PDB entry 8SFQ | electron microscopy, 3.50 A resolution | chains A and B of the 4 polymer chains in the assembly

Chain A:
Name: CRISPR-associated endonuclease Cas12a
Organism: Acidaminococcus sp. BV3L6
Notes: EC 3.1.21.1, 4.6.1.22
Reference sequence: U2UMQ6 (CS12A_ACISB); residues 1-1307 here = UniProt positions 1-1307
Sequence (1311 residues; each row starts with the number of its first residue; numbers below 1 keep their minus sign (Gly-3 is residue -3)):
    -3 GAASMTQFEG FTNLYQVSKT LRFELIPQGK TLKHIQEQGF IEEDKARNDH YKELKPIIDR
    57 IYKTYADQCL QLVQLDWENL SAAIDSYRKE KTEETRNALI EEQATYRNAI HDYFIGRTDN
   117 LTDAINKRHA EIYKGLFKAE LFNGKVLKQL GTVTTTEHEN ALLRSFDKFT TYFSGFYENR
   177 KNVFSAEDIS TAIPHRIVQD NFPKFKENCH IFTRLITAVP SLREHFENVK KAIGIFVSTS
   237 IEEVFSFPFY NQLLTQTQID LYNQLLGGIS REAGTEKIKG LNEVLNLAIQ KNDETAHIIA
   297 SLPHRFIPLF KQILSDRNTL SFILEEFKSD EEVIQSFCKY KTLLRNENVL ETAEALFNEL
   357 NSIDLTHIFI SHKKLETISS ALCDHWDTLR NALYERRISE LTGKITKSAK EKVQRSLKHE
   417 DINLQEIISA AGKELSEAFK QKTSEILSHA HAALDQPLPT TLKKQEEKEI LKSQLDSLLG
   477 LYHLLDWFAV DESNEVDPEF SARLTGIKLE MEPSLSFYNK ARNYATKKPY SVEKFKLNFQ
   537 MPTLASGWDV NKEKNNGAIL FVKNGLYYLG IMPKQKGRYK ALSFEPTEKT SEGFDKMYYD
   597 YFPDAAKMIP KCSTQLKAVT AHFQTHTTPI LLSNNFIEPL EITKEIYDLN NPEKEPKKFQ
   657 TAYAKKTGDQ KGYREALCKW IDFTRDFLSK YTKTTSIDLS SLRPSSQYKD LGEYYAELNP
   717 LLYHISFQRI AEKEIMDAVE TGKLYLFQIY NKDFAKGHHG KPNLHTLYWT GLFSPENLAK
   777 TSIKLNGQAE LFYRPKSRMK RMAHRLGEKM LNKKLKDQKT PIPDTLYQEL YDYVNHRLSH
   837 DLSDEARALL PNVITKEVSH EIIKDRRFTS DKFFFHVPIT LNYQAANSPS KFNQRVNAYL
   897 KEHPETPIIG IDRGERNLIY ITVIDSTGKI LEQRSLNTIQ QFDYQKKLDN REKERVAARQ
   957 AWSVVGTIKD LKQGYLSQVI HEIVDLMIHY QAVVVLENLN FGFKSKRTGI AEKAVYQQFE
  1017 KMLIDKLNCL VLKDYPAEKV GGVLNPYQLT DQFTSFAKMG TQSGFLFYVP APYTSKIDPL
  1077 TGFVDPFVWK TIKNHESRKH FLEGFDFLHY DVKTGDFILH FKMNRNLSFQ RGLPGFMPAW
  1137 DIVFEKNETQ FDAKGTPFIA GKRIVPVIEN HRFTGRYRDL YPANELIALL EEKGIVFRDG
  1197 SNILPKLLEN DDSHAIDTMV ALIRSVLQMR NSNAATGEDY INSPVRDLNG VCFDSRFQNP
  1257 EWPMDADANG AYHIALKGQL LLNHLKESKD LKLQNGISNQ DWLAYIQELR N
Disordered / not traced: -3 to 0, 398-402, 794-855
Differences from the reference sequence: expression tag (-3 to 0)
UniProt features mapped onto this chain:
  - DNA-binding region: Pro599 to Lys607 (PAM-binding on target DNA), Lys780 to Gly783 (Target DNA), Arg951 to Lys968 (Target DNA), Ser1051 to Ala1053 (Target DNA)
  - region: Met1 to Gly35 (WED-I (OBD-I)), Gln941 to Ala957 (Bridge helix)
  - active site: His800 (For pre-crRNA processing), Lys809 (For pre-crRNA processing), Lys860 (For pre-crRNA processing), Asp908 (For DNase activity of RuvC domain), Glu993 (For DNase activity of RuvC domain), Arg1226 (For DNase activity of nuclease domain), Asp1263 (For DNase activity of RuvC domain)
  - binding site (crRNA): Tyr47 to Lys51, Asn175, Arg176, Lys307 to Leu310, Lys752 to His761, Met806 to Asn808
  - site: Arg18 (Binds crRNA), Thr167 (Binds PAM on target DNA), Arg192 (Binds crRNA), Trp382 (Binds crRNA-target DNA heteroduplex), Lys548 (Binds PAM on target DNA), Lys607 (Binds sequence-specific recognition of both target and non-target strand bases in PAM), His872 (Binds crRNA), Gln1014 (Binds target DNA)
  - mutagenesis: Thr167 (T167A: Wild-type to slightly improved guided indel formation), Arg176 (R176A: Decreased guided indel formation), Arg192 (R192A: Decreased guided indel formation), Trp382 (W382A: Nearly complete loss of guided indel formation), Lys548 (K548A: Decreased guided indel formation), Met604 (M604A: Decreased guided indel formation), Lys607 (K607A: Nearly complete loss of guided indel formation, probable loss of PAM recognition), Lys780 (K780A: Nearly complete loss of guided indel formation), Gly783 (G783P: Complete loss of guided indel formation), Asp908 (D908A: No longer provides resistance to plasmids or phage in E.coli; D908P: Complete loss of guided indel formation; neither DNA strand is cleaved in vitro), Arg951 (R951A: Nearly complete loss of guided indel formation), Arg955 (R955A: Partial loss of guided indel formation), 6 further mutagenesis entries in UniProt
What the authors report for this chain:
  - mutagenesis - F999A, R1003A: unchanged catalytic activity on 20-bp target
  - mutagenesis - F999A, R1003A (14-fold): decreased catalytic activity on 16-bp target
  - mutagenesis - R1003A: unchanged catalytic activity (TS cleavage of the 20-bp target)
  - mutagenesis - R1003A (7-fold): decreased catalytic activity (TS cleavage of the 16-bp target)

Chain B:
Molecule: 48-nt RNA strand
Sequence (48 nucleotides; each row starts with the number of its first residue; numbers below 1 keep their minus sign (U-4 is residue -4)):
    -4 UUUUUAAUUU CUACUCUUGU AGAUGUGAUA AGUGGAAUGC CAUGUGGA
Disordered / not traced: -4 to 0, 40-43

Interface between chain A and chain B:
Pairs across the interface (115; chain A residue first):
  Ser14(A) - G20(B)  base contact
  Lys15(A) - G20(B)  salt bridge to the phosphate
  Thr16(A) - G20(B)  hydrogen bond to the base
  Thr16(A) - U21(B)  sugar contact
  Arg18(A) - U4(B)  hydrogen bond to the base
  Arg18(A) - U5(B)  sugar contact
  Arg18(A) - U19(B)  hydrogen bond to the sugar
  Arg18(A) - U21(B)  salt bridge to the phosphate
  Phe19(A) - U4(B)  sugar contact
  Glu20(A) - U4(B)  sugar contact
  Tyr47(A) - A23(B)  phosphate contact
  Lys51(A) - U24(B)  phosphate contact
  Lys51(A) - A25(B)  salt bridge to the phosphate
  Asn175(A) - A23(B)  hydrogen bond to the sugar
  Asn175(A) - U24(B)  sugar contact
  Arg176(A) - U24(B)  hydrogen bond to the sugar
  Arg176(A) - A25(B)  salt bridge to the phosphate
  Thr187(A) - A25(B)  hydrogen bond to the sugar
  Arg192(A) - A26(B)  hydrogen bond to the sugar
  Gly270(A) - G34(B)  sugar contact
  Thr271(A) - C35(B)  sugar contact
  Glu272(A) - C35(B)  sugar contact
  Lys273(A) - G34(B)  base contact
  Lys273(A) - C35(B)  hydrogen bond to the sugar
  Glu279(A) - C35(B)  base contact
  Leu283(A) - C36(B)  sugar contact
  Gln286(A) - A37(B)  hydrogen bond to the sugar
  Gln286(A) - U38(B)  sugar contact
  Phe306(A) - G27(B)  phosphate contact
  Lys307(A) - A26(B)  salt bridge to the phosphate
  Lys307(A) - G27(B)  hydrogen bond to the phosphate
  Gln308(A) - A26(B)  phosphate contact
  Ile309(A) - A25(B)  phosphate contact
  Ile309(A) - A26(B)  phosphate contact
  Ser311(A) - A26(B)  phosphate contact
  Lys369(A) - A37(B)  salt bridge to the phosphate
  Trp382(A) - G39(B)  base contact
  His479(A) - G34(B)  salt bridge to the phosphate
  Leu511(A) - U33(B)  phosphate contact
  Leu511(A) - G34(B)  phosphate contact
  Tyr514(A) - A32(B)  sugar contact
  Tyr514(A) - U33(B)  sugar contact
  Asn515(A) - U33(B)  hydrogen bond to the sugar
  Arg518(A) - A32(B)  hydrogen bond to the base
  Arg518(A) - U33(B)  hydrogen bond to the sugar
  Lys530(A) - G22(B)  salt bridge to the phosphate
  Asn747(A) - U4(B)  phosphate contact
  Lys748(A) - U3(B)  sugar contact
  Lys748(A) - U4(B)  hydrogen bond to the phosphate
  Ala751(A) - G14(B)  phosphate contact
  Lys752(A) - U13(B)  hydrogen bond to the sugar
  Lys752(A) - G14(B)  salt bridge to the phosphate
  Gly753(A) - G14(B)  phosphate contact
  His754(A) - G14(B)  phosphate contact
  His754(A) - U15(B)  phosphate contact
  His755(A) - U15(B)  hydrogen bond to the phosphate
  Gly756(A) - U15(B)  hydrogen bond to the phosphate
  Gly756(A) - A16(B)  phosphate contact
  Lys757(A) - A16(B)  hydrogen bond to the phosphate
  Lys757(A) - G17(B)  phosphate contact
  Asn759(A) - U4(B)  base contact
  Asn759(A) - U5(B)  hydrogen bond to the base
  Asn759(A) - A18(B)  base contact
  Asn759(A) - U19(B)  base contact
  Leu760(A) - U19(B)  hydrogen bond to the base
  His761(A) - U19(B)  stacking on the base
  His761(A) - G20(B)  phosphate contact
  Glu786(A) - U21(B)  hydrogen bond to the sugar
  Glu786(A) - G22(B)  sugar contact
  Phe788(A) - G22(B)  sugar contact
  Arg790(A) - U5(B)  salt bridge to the phosphate
  His856(A) - A2(B)  hydrogen bond to the base
  His856(A) - U13(B)  salt bridge to the phosphate
  Ile858(A) - A1(B)  sugar contact
  Ile858(A) - A2(B)  base contact
  Ile859(A) - A1(B)  sugar contact
  Ile859(A) - A2(B)  sugar contact
  Lys860(A) - A1(B)  sugar contact
  Arg862(A) - U3(B)  phosphate contact
  Arg863(A) - U3(B)  salt bridge to the phosphate
  Arg863(A) - U5(B)  salt bridge to the phosphate
  Arg863(A) - C6(B)  salt bridge to the phosphate
  His872(A) - U21(B)  hydrogen bond to the sugar
  Pro874(A) - G20(B)  base contact
  Phe938(A) - A8(B)  phosphate contact
  Phe938(A) - C9(B)  phosphate contact
  Tyr940(A) - U7(B)  hydrogen bond to the sugar
  Tyr940(A) - A8(B)  hydrogen bond to the sugar
  Lys943(A) - A8(B)  salt bridge to the phosphate
  Arg955(A) - G30(B)  sugar contact
  Arg955(A) - A31(B)  sugar contact
  Gln956(A) - A31(B)  phosphate contact
  Gln956(A) - A32(B)  phosphate contact
  Asp966(A) - C6(B)  hydrogen bond to the sugar
  Asp966(A) - U7(B)  phosphate contact
  Leu967(A) - U7(B)  phosphate contact
  Leu967(A) - A8(B)  phosphate contact
  Gln969(A) - C6(B)  hydrogen bond to the sugar
  Gly970(A) - U7(B)  sugar contact
  Ser973(A) - G17(B)  hydrogen bond to the sugar
  Ser973(A) - A18(B)  sugar contact
  Gln974(A) - U7(B)  hydrogen bond to the base
  His977(A) - G17(B)  hydrogen bond to the phosphate
  His977(A) - A18(B)  salt bridge to the phosphate
  Ser1001(A) - U28(B)  hydrogen bond to the sugar
  Gly1005(A) - G29(B)  sugar contact
  Gly1005(A) - G30(B)  phosphate contact
  Asp1021(A) - U19(B)  phosphate contact
  Asp1021(A) - G20(B)  phosphate contact
  Lys1022(A) - A18(B)  salt bridge to the phosphate
  Lys1022(A) - U19(B)  salt bridge to the phosphate
  Lys1029(A) - G17(B)  salt bridge to the phosphate
  Lys1029(A) - A18(B)  phosphate contact
  Arg1168(A) - G39(B)  hydrogen bond to the phosphate
  Phe1169(A) - G39(B)  sugar contact
Interface residues without a listed pair, chain A (87 interface residues in all): Asp55, Ala269, Glu372, Lys414, Leu475, Asp482, Tyr746, Glu857, Asp861, Phe864, Phe870, Gln936, Tyr971

Overview:
The interface between chain A and chain B involves 87 residues on one side and 36 on the other, with 32
hydrogen bonds, 19 salt bridges and 1 aromatic stacking contact. Polar contacts include Thr16(A)-G20(B),
Arg18(A)-U4(B) and Arg518(A)-A32(B). From the paper: F999A and R1003A of chain A reduce catalytic activity on
16-bp target; R1003A of chain A reduces catalytic activity (TS cleavage of the 16-bp target).
Here chain A is CRISPR-associated endonuclease Cas12a (Acidaminococcus sp. BV3L6) and chain B is a 48-nt RNA
strand. Entry 8SFQ (WT CRISPR-Cas12a post nontarget strand-cleavage with the the RuvC active site exposed) was
determined by electron microscopy together with 8SFH, 8SFI, 8SFJ, 8SFL, 8SFN, 8SFO, 8SFP and 8SFR from the
same study.
